Entry 5A4M (X-ray diffraction, 1.70 A resolution); this record covers chains M and S of the 4 polymer chains in the assembly.

Chain M:
Name: Hydrogenase-1 large chain
From: Escherichia coli STR. K-12 SUBSTR. MC4100
Notes: EC 1.12.99.6; fragment: catalytic domain
Reference sequence: P0ACD8 (MBHL_ECOLI); numbering as in UniProt (aligned over 1-582)
Sequence (582 residues; numbered 1 to 582; the number before each row is that of its first residue):
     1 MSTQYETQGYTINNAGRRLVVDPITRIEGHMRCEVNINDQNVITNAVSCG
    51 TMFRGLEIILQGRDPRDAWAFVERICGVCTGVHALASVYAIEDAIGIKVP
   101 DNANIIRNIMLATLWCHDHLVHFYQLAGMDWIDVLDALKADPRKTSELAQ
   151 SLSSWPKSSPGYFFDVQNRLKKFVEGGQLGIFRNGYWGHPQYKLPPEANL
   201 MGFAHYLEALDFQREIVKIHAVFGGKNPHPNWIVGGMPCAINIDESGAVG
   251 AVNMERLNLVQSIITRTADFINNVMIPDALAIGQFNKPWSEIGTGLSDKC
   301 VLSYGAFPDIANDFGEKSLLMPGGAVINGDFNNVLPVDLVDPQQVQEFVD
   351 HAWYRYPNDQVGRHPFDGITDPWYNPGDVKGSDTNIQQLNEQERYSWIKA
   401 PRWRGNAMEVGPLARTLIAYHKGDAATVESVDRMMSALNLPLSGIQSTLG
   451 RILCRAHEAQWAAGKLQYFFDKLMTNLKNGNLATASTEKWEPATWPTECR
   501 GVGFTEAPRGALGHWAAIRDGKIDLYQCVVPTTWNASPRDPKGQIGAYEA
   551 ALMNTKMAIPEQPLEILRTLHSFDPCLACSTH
Unresolved in the structure: 1
Metal / ion sites: Mg2+: Glu57, Cys528, His582; ni-fe oxidized active center Ni: Cys76, Cys79, Cys576, Cys579
Ligand contacts: ni-fe oxidized active center (NFV): Cys76, Val78, Cys79, Val82, His83, Ala507, Pro508, Arg509, Leu512, Val530, Pro531, Thr532, Cys576, Cys579
Curated features (UniProtKB/Swiss-Prot):
  - binding site (Ni(2+)): Cys76, Cys79, Cys576, Cys579

Chain S:
Name: Hydrogenase-1 small chain
From: Escherichia coli STR. K-12 SUBSTR. MC4100
Notes: EC 1.12.99.6
Reference sequence: P69739 (MBHS_ECOLI); residues 1-266 here correspond to UniProt positions 46-311 (UniProt number = residue number + 45)
Sequence (278 residues; numbered 1 to 278; the number before each row is that of its first residue):
     1 LENKPRIPVVWIHGLECTCCTESFIRSAHPLAKDVILSLISLDYDDTLMA
    51 AAGTQAEEVFEDIITQYNGKYILAVEGNPPLGEQGMFCISSGRPFIEKLK
   101 RAAAGASAIIAWGTCASWGCVQAARPNPTQATPIDKVITDKPIIKVPGCP
   151 PIPDVMSAIITYMVTFDRLPDVDRMGRPLMFYGQRIHDKCYRRAHFDAGE
   201 FVQSWDDDAARKGYCLYKMGCKGPTTYNACSSTRWNDGVSFPIQSGHGCL
   251 GCAENGFWDRGSFYSRGSFYSRHHHHHH
Unresolved in the structure: 1-3, 267-278
Construct notes: expression tag (267-278)
Metal / ion sites: fe4-s3 cluster Fe: Cys17, Cys19, Cys20, Cys115, Cys120, Cys149; 4Fe-4S cluster Fe: His187, Cys190, Cys215, Cys221; 3Fe-4S cluster Fe: Cys230, Cys249, Cys252
Ligand contacts:
  - 3Fe-4S cluster (F3S): Ile186, Thr226, Asn228, Cys230, Trp235, Phe241, Pro242, Cys249, Leu250, Gly251, Cys252, Ala253
  - fe4-s3 cluster (SF3): Glu16, Cys17, Thr18, Cys19, Cys20, Glu76, Gly113, Thr114, Cys115, Cys120, Gly148, Cys149, Pro150
  - 4Fe-4S cluster (SF4): Ile186, His187, Cys190, Arg192, Arg193, Phe196, Cys215, Leu216, Tyr217, Cys221, Gly223, Pro224, Ile243
Curated features (UniProtKB/Swiss-Prot):
  - binding site ([4Fe-4S] cluster): Cys17, Cys20, Cys115, Cys149, His187, Cys190, Cys215, Cys221
  - binding site ([3Fe-4S] cluster): Cys230, Cys249, Cys252

Interface between chain M and chain S:
Pairs across the interface - 32 pairs, chain M then chain S:
  Ile243(M) with Tyr162(S), hydrophobic; Met180(S)
  Asp244(M) with Tyr162(S), hydrogen bond; Pro170(S); Asp171(S), hydrogen bond (side chain-backbone); Met180(S)
  Glu245(M) with Leu179(S); Met180(S)
  Ser246(M) with Leu179(S); Gly183(S), hydrogen bond (side chain-backbone)
  Gly247(M) with Gln184(S)
  Ala248(M) with Met180(S)
  Val249(M) with Met180(S); Gln184(S); Ala229(S), hydrophobic; Ser232(S)
  Met254(M) with Ala158(S); Thr161(S); Phe166(S), hydrophobic
  Glu255(M) with His29(S), salt bridge; Asp154(S); Ala158(S)
  Asn258(M) with His29(S); Pro30(S); Ala158(S); Thr161(S), hydrogen bond
  Leu259(M) with His29(S)
  Ser262(M) with His29(S)
  Leu477(M) with Phe166(S)
  Lys478(M) with Thr165(S); Phe166(S); Arg168(S), hydrogen bond (backbone-side chain)
Interface residues without a listed pair, chain M (17 interface residues in all): Gly250, Asn253, Met474
Interface residues without a listed pair, chain S (22 interface residues in all): Ala28, Ser157, Phe181, Lys189, Thr233

Overview:
Chain M and chain S form an interface of 17 and 22 residues respectively; the contacts include 5 hydrogen
bonds and 1 salt bridge. Among the polar pairs are Glu255(M)-His29(S), Asp244(M)-Tyr162(S) and
Asp244(M)-Asp171(S). Chain M binds ni-fe oxidized active center.
Here chain M is Hydrogenase-1 large chain and chain S is Hydrogenase-1 small chain, both from Escherichia coli
STR. K-12 SUBSTR. MC4100. Entry 5A4M (Mechanism of Hydrogen activation by NiFe-hydrogenases) was determined by
X-ray diffraction, deposited together with 5A4F, 5A4I, 5ADU and 4UE3.
